PDB entry 9F3S | electron microscopy, 4.20 A resolution (low resolution: residue-level contacts below are approximate; hydrogen-bond / salt-bridge calls are withheld) | chains A and E of the 14 polymer chains in the assembly

[Chain A (and E)]
Protein: Detyrosinated tubulin alpha-1B chain
From: Homo sapiens
Notes: chain E of this document is another copy of the same molecule, construct and numbering; everything in this record applies to it too
UniProtKB: P68363 (TBA1B_HUMAN); numbering as in UniProt; present here: 1-37, 47-441
Amino-acid sequence (453 residues; row label = number of the first residue in the row; note: 6 numbers in that range are skipped by the numbering (no residue carries them; nothing is unmodelled there); a row labelled like 37A-37E holds insertion residues (37A, then the next letters in order)):
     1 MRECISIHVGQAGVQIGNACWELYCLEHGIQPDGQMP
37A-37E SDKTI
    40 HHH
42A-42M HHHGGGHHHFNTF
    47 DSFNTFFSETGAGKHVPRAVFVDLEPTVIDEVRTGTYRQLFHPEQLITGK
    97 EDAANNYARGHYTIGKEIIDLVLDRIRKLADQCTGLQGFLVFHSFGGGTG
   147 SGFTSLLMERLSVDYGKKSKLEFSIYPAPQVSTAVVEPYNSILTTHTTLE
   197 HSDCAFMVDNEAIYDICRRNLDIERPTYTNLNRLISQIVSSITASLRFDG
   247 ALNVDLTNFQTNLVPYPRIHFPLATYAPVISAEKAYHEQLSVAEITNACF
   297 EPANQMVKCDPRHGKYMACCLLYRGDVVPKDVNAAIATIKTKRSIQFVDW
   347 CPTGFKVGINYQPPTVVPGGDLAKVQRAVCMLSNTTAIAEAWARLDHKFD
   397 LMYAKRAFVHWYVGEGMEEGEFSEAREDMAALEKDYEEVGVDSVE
Not modelled in the structure: 37A-37E, 42A-42M
Construct notes: linker (40-42, 42A-42M); engineered mutation Asn-254 (Glu in P68363)
Swiss-Prot annotation at these positions:
  - motif: Met-1 to Cys-4 (MREC motif)
  - binding site (GTP): Gly-10, Gln-11, Ala-12, Gln-15, Glu-71, Ala-99, Ser-140, Gly-143, Gly-144, Thr-145, Gly-146, Thr-179, Glu-183, Asn-206, Tyr-224, Asn-228, Leu-252
  - modified residue: Lys-37C (N6,N6,N6-trimethyllysine), Ser-48 (Phosphoserine), Ser-232 (Phosphoserine), Tyr-282 (3'-nitrotyrosine), Arg-339 (Omega-N-methylarginine), Ser-439 (Phosphoserine)
  - binding site (Mg(2+)): Glu-71
  - cross-link (Glycyl lysine isopeptide (Lys-Gly)): Lys-326 (interchain with G-Cter in ubiquitin), Lys-370 (interchain with G-Cter in ubiquitin)
Ligand contacts:
  - GTP (guanosine-5'-triphosphate), molecule 1: Gly-10, Gln-11, Ala-12, Gln-15, Asp-98, Ala-99, Ala-100, Asn-101, Ser-140, Gly-142, Gly-143, Gly-144, Thr-145, Ile-171, Thr-179, Glu-183, Asn-206, Tyr-224, Leu-227, Asn-228, Ile-231
  - GTP, molecule 2: Ala-247, Leu-248, Asn-249, Asn-254

[Chain A / chain E interface]
Residue-residue contacts (12; chain A residue first):
  Tyr-282(A) / Thr-56(E)
  Tyr-282(A) / Lys-60(E)
  His-283(A) / Lys-60(E)
  His-283(A) / Val-62(E)
  His-283(A) / Gln-85(E)
  His-283(A) / His-88(E)
  His-283(A) / Pro-89(E)
  Glu-284(A) / Thr-56(E)
  Gln-285(A) / Glu-55(E)
  Gln-285(A) / Thr-56(E)
  Gln-285(A) / Gly-57(E)
  Glu-290(A) / Gln-128(E)
Interface residues without a listed pair, chain A (6 interface residues in all): Lys-280
Interface residues without a listed pair, chain E (12 interface residues in all): Leu-86, Phe-87, Glu-90

[Overview]
6 residues of chain A face 12 of chain E across their interface. Chain A binds GTP. Curated annotation
(UniProt) lists 17 GTP-binding residues and Mg2+-binding residue Glu-71(A) on chain A.
Both chains are Detyrosinated tubulin alpha-1B chain (Homo sapiens). Entry 9F3S (13pf mosaic 20%E254Q - 80%
E254N microtubule from recombinant human tubulin decorated with EB3) was determined by electron microscopy,
deposited together with 9F3B, 9F3H and 9F3R.
